Entry 5YI2 (X-ray diffraction, 2.60 A resolution); this record covers chains A and C of the 4 polymer chains in the assembly.

Chain A:
Molecule: Zinc transport transcriptional regulator
Organism: Lactococcus lactis subsp. lactis
Reference sequence: Q9CDU5 (Q9CDU5_LACLA); residues 2-146 here correspond to UniProt positions 1-145 (UniProt number = residue number - 1)
Chain sequence (146 residues; numbered 1 to 146; the number before each row is that of its first residue):
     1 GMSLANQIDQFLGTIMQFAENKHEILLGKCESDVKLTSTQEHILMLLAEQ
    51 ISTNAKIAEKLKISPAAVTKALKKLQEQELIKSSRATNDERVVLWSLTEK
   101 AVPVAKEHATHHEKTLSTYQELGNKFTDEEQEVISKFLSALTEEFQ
Construct notes: expression tag (1)
Bound ions: Zn2+ site 1: Glu24, His42, His108, His112; Zn2+ site 2: Cys30, Glu41, Glu107
What the authors report for this chain:
  - Zn2+ coordination: Glu24, Cys30, Glu41, His42, Glu107, His108, His112

Chain C:
Molecule: 16-nt DNA strand
Sequence (16 nucleotides; numbered 1 to 16; the number before each row is that of its first residue):
     1 TGTTAACTAGTTAACA

Interface between chain A and chain C:
Pairs across the interface (12; chain A residue first):
  Asn21(A) with DA9(C), sugar contact
  His23(A) with DA9(C), phosphate contact; DG10(C), salt bridge to the phosphate
  Thr37(A) with DA9(C), phosphate contact
  Thr39(A) with DG10(C), hydrogen bond to the phosphate
  Ile63(A) with DT11(C), phosphate contact
  Ser64(A) with DT11(C), hydrogen bond to the phosphate; DT12(C), base contact
  Ala66(A) with DT12(C), base contact
  Ala67(A) with DT11(C), phosphate contact
  Lys70(A) with DA9(C), base contact; DG10(C), hydrogen bond to the base
Also at the interface, not in a pair above, chain A (11 interface residues in all): Gln40, Lys62
Also at the interface, not in a pair above, chain C (5 interface residues in all): DA13

Overview:
11 residues of chain A face 5 of chain C across their interface, with 3 hydrogen bonds and 1 salt bridge.
Polar pairs include Lys70(A)-DG10(C), Thr39(A)-DG10(C) and Ser64(A)-DT11(C). Glu24(A), His42(A), His108(A) and
His112(A) form the Zn2+ site 1. From the paper: Zn2+ coordination by Glu24(A), Cys30(A) and Glu41(A) among
others.
Chain A is Zinc transport transcriptional regulator (Lactococcus lactis subsp. lactis) and chain C is a 16-nt
DNA strand; the structure, Structure of Lactococcus lactis ZitR, wild type in complex with DNA, was determined
by X-ray diffraction, deposited together with 5YI3.
